PDB entry 3T8A | X-ray diffraction, 2.25 A resolution | chains A and B of the 3 polymer chains in the assembly

== Chain A (and B) ==
Protein: 1,4-Dihydroxy-2-naphthoyl-CoA synthase
Organism: Mycobacterium tuberculosis
Notes: EC 4.1.3.36; chain B of this document is another copy of the same molecule, construct and numbering; everything in this record applies to it too
UniProt: O06414 (MENB_MYCTU); numbering as in UniProt (aligned over 1-314)
Chain sequence (334 residues; numbered -19 to 314; the number before each row is that of its first residue; numbers below 1 keep their minus sign (Met-19 is residue -19)):
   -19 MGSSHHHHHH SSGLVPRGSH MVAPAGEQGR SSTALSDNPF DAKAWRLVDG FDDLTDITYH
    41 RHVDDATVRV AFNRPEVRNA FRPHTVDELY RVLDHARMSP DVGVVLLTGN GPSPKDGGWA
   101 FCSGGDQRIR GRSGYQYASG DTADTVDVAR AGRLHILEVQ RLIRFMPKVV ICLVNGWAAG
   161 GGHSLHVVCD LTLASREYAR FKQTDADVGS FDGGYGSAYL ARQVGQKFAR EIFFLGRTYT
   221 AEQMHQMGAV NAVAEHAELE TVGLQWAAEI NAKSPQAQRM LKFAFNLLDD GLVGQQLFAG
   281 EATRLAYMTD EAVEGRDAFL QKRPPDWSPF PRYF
Unresolved in the structure: -19 to 16, 107-132, 296-314 (chain B: -19 to 14, 109-132, 301-302)
Construct notes: expression tag (-19 to 0)
From the paper describing this entry:
  - mutagenesis - D185E, D185N (2000-fold): decreased catalytic activity
  - mutagenesis - D185G: abolished catalytic activity
  - mutagenesis - S190A: decreased catalytic activity (citing earlier work)
  - mutagenesis - D192N, Y287F: abolished catalytic activity (citing earlier work)
  - contacts within the chain: Asp185-Ser190, Gln140-Asp192 (hydrogen bond)
  - catalytic residues: Ser190 (proposed by the authors, not directly observed)

== How chain A and chain B interact ==
Residue-residue contacts - 40 pairs, chain A then chain B:
  Ala46(A) with Arg312(B)
  Arg77(A) with Phe314(B)
  Met78(A) with Phe314(B)
  Pro80(A) with Arg312(B)
  Asp81(A) with Arg312(B)
  Val82(A) with Arg312(B)
  Gly83(A) with Arg312(B)
  Pro147(A) with Tyr313(B); Phe314(B), hydrophobic
  Asn251(A) with Arg312(B)
  Ala252(A) with Trp307(B), hydrogen bond (backbone-side chain)
  Lys253(A) with Trp307(B)
  Ser254(A) with Glu291(B), hydrogen bond; Trp307(B)
  Pro255(A) with Glu291(B); Trp307(B)
  Gln256(A) with Thr289(B), hydrogen bond; Glu291(B), hydrogen bond (backbone-side chain)
  Arg259(A) with Pro311(B); Tyr313(B)
  Ala264(A) with Gln275(B), hydrogen bond (backbone-side chain)
  Leu267(A) with Gln275(B)
  Leu268(A) with Gln275(B)
  Gln275(A) with Ala264(B), hydrogen bond (side chain-backbone); Leu267(B); Leu268(B)
  Phe278(A) with Phe278(B), hydrophobic; Ala279(B), hydrophobic
  Ala279(A) with Phe278(B), hydrophobic
  Ala282(A) with Leu285(B)
  Arg284(A) with Tyr313(B); Phe314(B)
  Leu285(A) with Ala282(B); Leu285(B), hydrophobic; Ala286(B); Thr289(B)
  Thr289(A) with Gln256(B)
  Glu291(A) with Ser254(B), hydrogen bond; Pro255(B); Gln256(B), hydrogen bond (side chain-backbone)
Also at the interface, not in a pair above, chain A (31 interface residues in all): Ala257, Met260, Leu272, Ala286, Met288
Also at the interface, not in a pair above, chain B (23 interface residues in all): Met260, Leu272, Ala292, Phe310

== Overview ==
Chain A and chain B form an interface of 31 and 23 residues respectively, with 8 hydrogen bonds. Polar pairs
include Ala252(A)-Trp307(B), Ser254(A)-Glu291(B) and Gln256(A)-Thr289(B). The paper reports the catalytic
residue Ser190(A); D185E, D185N and S190A of chain A reduce catalytic activity; 6 substitutions were tested in
all.
Both chains are 1,4-Dihydroxy-2-naphthoyl-CoA synthase (Mycobacterium tuberculosis). Entry 3T8A (Crystal
structure of Mycobacterium tuberculosis MenB in complex with substrate analogue, OSB-NCoA) was determined by
X-ray diffraction, deposited together with 3T88, 3T89 and 3T8B.
